Entry 4A3J (X-ray diffraction, 3.70 A resolution); this record covers chains A and N of the 15 polymer chains in the assembly.

Chain A:
Name: DNA-directed RNA polymerase II subunit RPB1
From: Saccharomyces cerevisiae
Notes: EC 2.7.7.6
UniProt: P04050 (RPB1_YEAST); residue numbers follow UniProt; this construct covers 1-1732
Sequence (1732 residues; numbered 1 to 1732; the number before each row is that of its first residue):
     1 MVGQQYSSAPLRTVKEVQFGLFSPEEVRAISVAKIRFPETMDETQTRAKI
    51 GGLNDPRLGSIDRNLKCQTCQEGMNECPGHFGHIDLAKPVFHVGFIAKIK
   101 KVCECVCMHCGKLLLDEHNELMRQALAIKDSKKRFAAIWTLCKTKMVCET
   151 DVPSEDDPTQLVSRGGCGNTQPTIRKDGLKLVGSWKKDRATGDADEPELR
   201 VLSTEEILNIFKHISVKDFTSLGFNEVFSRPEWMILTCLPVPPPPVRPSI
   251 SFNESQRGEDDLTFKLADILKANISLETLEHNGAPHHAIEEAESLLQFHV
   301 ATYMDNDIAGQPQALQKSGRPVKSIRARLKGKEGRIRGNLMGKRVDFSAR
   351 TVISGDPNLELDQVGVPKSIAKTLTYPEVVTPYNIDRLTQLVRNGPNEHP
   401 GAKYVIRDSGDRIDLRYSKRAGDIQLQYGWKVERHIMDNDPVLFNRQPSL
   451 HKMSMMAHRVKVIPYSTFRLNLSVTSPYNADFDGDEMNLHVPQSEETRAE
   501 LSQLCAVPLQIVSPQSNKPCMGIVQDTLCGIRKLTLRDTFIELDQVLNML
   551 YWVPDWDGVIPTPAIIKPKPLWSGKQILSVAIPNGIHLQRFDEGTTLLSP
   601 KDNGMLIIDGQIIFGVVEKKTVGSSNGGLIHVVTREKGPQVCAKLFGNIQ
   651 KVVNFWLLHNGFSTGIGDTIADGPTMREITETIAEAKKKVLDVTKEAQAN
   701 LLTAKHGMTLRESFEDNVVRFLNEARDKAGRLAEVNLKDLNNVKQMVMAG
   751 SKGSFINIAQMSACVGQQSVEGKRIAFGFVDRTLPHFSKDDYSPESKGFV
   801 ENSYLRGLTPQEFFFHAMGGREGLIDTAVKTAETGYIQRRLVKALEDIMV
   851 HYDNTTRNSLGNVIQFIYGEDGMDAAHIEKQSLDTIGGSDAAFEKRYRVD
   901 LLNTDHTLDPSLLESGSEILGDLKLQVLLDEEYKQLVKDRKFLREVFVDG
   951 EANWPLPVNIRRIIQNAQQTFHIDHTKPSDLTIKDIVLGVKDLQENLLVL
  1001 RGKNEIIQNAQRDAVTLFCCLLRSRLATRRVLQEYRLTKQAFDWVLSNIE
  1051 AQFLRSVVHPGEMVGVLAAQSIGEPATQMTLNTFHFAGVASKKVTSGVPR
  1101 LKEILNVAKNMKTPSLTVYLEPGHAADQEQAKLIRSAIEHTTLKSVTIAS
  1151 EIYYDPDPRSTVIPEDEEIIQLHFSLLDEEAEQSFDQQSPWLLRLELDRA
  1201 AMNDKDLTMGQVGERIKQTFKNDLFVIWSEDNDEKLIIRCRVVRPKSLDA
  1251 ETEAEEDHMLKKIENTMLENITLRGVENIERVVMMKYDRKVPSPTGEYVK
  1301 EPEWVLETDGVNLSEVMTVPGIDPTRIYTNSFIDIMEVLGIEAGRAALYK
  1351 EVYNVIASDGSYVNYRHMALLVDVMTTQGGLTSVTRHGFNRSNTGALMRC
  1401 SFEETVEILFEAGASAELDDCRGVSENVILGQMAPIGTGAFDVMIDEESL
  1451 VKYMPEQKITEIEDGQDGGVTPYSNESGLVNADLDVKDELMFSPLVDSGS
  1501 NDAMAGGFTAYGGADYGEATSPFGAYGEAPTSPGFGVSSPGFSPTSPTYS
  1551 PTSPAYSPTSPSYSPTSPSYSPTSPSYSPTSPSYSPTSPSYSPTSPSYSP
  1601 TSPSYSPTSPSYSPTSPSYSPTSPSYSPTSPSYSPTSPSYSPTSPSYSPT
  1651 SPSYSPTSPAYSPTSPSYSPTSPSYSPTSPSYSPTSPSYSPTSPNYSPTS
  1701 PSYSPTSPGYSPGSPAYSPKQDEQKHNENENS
Not modelled in the structure: 1-2, 1084-1091, 1177-1186, 1244-1253, 1456-1732
Metal / ion sites: Zn2+ site 1: Cys67, Cys70, Cys77, His80; Zn2+ site 2: Cys107, Cys110, Cys148, Cys167; Mg2+: Asp481, Asp483, Asp485 (shared with 1 residue of chain P)
Ligand contacts: phosphomethylphosphonic acid guanylate ester (G2P): Arg446, Pro448, Asn479, Asp481, Asp483, Lys752, Leu1081
Swiss-Prot annotation at these positions:
  - region: Pro248 to Asp260 (Lid loop), Asn306 to Lys323 (Rudder loop), Pro810 to Glu822 (Bridging helix)
  - binding site (Zn(2+)): Cys67, Cys70, Cys77, His80, Cys107, Cys110, Cys148, Cys167
  - binding site (Mg(2+)): Asp481, Asp483, Asp485
  - modified residue: Thr1471 (Phosphothreonine)
  - cross-link (Glycyl lysine isopeptide (Lys-Gly)): Lys695 (interchain with G-Cter in ubiquitin), Lys1246 (interchain with G-Cter in ubiquitin), Lys1350 (interchain with G-Cter in ubiquitin)
What the authors report for this chain:
  - mutagenesis - Q1078N, Q1078S: abolished growth (citing earlier work)

Chain N:
Molecule: 14-nt DNA strand
Sequence (14 nucleotides; each row starts with the number of its first residue; numbering starts at 0):
     0 GTAGAAAGCTAGCT
Not modelled in the structure: 0, 10-13

Chain A / chain N interface:
Residue-residue contacts (4):
  Lys101(A) with DG7(N), salt bridge to the phosphate
  Trp139(A) with DG7(N), phosphate contact
  Ala1108(A) with DA4(N), phosphate contact
  His1387(A) with DA5(N), phosphate contact
Other interface residues (no listed pair), chain A (6 interface residues in all): Lys1102, Lys1109
Other interface residues (no listed pair), chain N (5 interface residues in all): DG3, DA6

In short:
6 residues of chain A and 5 residues of chain N are in contact, with 1 salt bridge. Its one salt-bridged
contact is Lys101(A)-DG7(N). Bound to chain A: phosphomethylphosphonic acid guanylate ester. Curated
annotation (UniProt) lists 8 Zn2+-binding residues and 3 Mg2+-binding residues on chain A. From the paper:
Q1078N and Q1078S of chain A abolish growth.
Chain A is DNA-directed RNA polymerase II subunit RPB1 (Saccharomyces cerevisiae) and chain N is a 14-nt DNA
strand; the structure, RNA Polymerase II initial transcribing complex with a 2nt DNA-RNA hybrid and soaked
with GMPCPP, was determined by X-ray diffraction, deposited together with 4A3B, 4A3C, 4A3D, 4A3E, 4A3F, 4A3G
and 4 further entries.
